Entry 4GAT (solution NMR); this record covers chains C and A of the 3 polymer chains in the assembly.

[Chain C]
Molecule: 13-nt DNA strand
Sequence (13 nucleotides; each row starts with the number of its first residue):
   114 GTCTCTATCGCTG

[Chain A]
Molecule: Nitrogen regulatory protein area
Organism: Emericella nidulans
Notes: fragment: dna binding domain
Reference sequence: P17429 (AREA_EMENI); residues 1-66 here correspond to UniProt positions 662-727 (UniProt number = residue number + 661)
Chain sequence (66 residues; numbered 1 to 66; the number before each row is that of its first residue):
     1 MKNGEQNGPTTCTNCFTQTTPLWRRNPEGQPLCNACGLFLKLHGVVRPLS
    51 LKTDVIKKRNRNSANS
Sequence notes: conflict Met1 (Thr662 in P17429)
Metal / ion sites: Zn2+: Cys12, Cys15, Cys33, Cys36
UniProt features mapped onto this chain:
  - zinc finger: Cys12 to Cys36 (GATA-type)
  - DNA-binding region: Asn60 to Ser66 (H-T-H motif)
What the authors report for this chain:
  - Zn2+ coordination: Cys12, Cys15, Cys33, Cys36
  - contacts within the chain: Thr10-Trp23 (hydrophobic contact), Thr17-Trp23 (hydrophobic contact), Gln18-Trp23 (hydrophobic contact), Thr20-Trp23 (hydrophobic contact), Ala35-Leu38 (hydrophobic contact), His43-Val45
  - binding site for the 13-nt DNA strand: Leu22, Arg24, Lys41, Leu42
  - binding site for the 13-nt DNA strand (chain C): Pro21, Ala35, Leu38, Phe39, Leu42, His43, Arg47, Ile56, Arg59, Asn60, Arg61
  - conformationally variable residues: Val55

[Chain C / chain A interface]
Pairs across the interface (14; chain C residue first):
  DC118(C) - Phe39(A)  phosphate contact
  DC118(C) - His43(A)  phosphate contact
  DC118(C) - Arg47(A)  phosphate contact
  DT119(C) - Phe39(A)  phosphate contact
  DA120(C) - Asn34(A)  phosphate contact
  DA120(C) - Ala35(A)  phosphate contact
  DA120(C) - Leu38(A)  base contact
  DA120(C) - Ile56(A)  phosphate contact
  DA120(C) - Arg59(A)  sugar contact
  DT121(C) - Pro21(A)  phosphate contact
  DT121(C) - Arg24(A)  base contact
  DT121(C) - Arg61(A)  phosphate contact
  DC122(C) - Arg61(A)  phosphate contact
  DC122(C) - Asn62(A)  sugar contact
Interface residues without a listed pair, chain C (6 interface residues in all): DG123
Interface residues without a listed pair, chain A (15 interface residues in all): Leu42, Asn60, Ser63

[In short]
Chain C and chain A form an interface of 6 and 15 residues respectively. UniProt lists a DNA-binding region on
chain A. From the paper: a binding site for the 13-nt DNA strand (chain C) at Pro21(A), Ala35(A) and Leu38(A)
among others; a binding site for the 13-nt DNA strand at Leu22(A), Arg24(A) and Lys41(A) among others.
Here chain C is a 13-nt DNA strand and chain A is Nitrogen regulatory protein area (Emericella nidulans).
Entry 4GAT (Solution NMR structure of the wild type DNA binding domain of area complexed to a 13BP ...) was
determined by solution NMR together with 5GAT from the same study.
